Entry 6XXV (X-ray diffraction, 2.20 A resolution); this record covers chains B and C of the 3 polymer chains in the assembly.

Chain B:
Name: Antibody C57, Light Chain
Source organism: Homo sapiens
Notes: antibody fragment or engineered binder
Chain sequence (233 residues; each row starts with the number of its first residue):
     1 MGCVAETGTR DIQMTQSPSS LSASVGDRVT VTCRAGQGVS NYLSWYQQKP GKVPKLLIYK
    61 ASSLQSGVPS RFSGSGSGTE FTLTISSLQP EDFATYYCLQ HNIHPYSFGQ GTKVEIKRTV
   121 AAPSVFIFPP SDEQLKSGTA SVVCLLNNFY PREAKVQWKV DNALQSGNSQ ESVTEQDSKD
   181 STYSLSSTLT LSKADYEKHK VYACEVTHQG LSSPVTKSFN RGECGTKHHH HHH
Disordered / not traced: 1-10, 224-233
Disulfide bonds: C33-C98, C144-C204

Chain C:
Name: S2_1.2
Source organism: Homo sapiens
Chain sequence (124 residues; each row starts with the number of its first residue; numbering starts at 0):
     0 MASREDMREE ADEDFKSFVE AAKDNFNKFK ARLRKGKITR EHREMMKKLA KQNANKAKEA
    60 VRKRLSELLS KINDMPITND QKKLMSNQVL QFADDAEAEI DQLAAKATKE FTGGSWLEHH
   120 HHHH
Disordered / not traced: 0-5, 117-123

Interface between chain B and chain C:
Contacting residue pairs (11):
  S40(B) with D79(C)
  Y42(B) with N78(C); D79(C); K82(C)
  H101(B) with N78(C), hydrogen bond (backbone-side chain)
  N102(B) with T77(C); N78(C), hydrogen bond (backbone-backbone); D79(C)
  I103(B) with P75(C); I76(C)
  Y106(B) with N78(C), hydrogen bond
Interface residues without a listed pair, chain B (8 interface residues in all): K60, H104
Interface residues without a listed pair, chain C (7 interface residues in all): K81

In short:
The interface between chain B and chain C involves 8 residues on one side and 7 on the other; the contacts
include 3 hydrogen bonds. Among the polar pairs are H101(B)-N78(C), Y106(B)-N78(C) and N102(B)-N78(C).
Here chain B is Antibody C57, Light Chain and chain C is S2_1.2, both from Homo sapiens. Entry 6XXV (Crystal
Structure of a computationally designed Immunogen S2_1.2 in complex with its elicited antibody C57) was
determined by X-ray diffraction together with 6VTW from the same study.
